PDB entry 2XI5 | X-ray diffraction, 2.20 A resolution | chains A and C of the 4 polymer chains in the assembly

== Chain A (and C) ==
Protein: RNA polymerase L
From: Bunyavirus la crosse
Notes: fragment: n-terminal endonuclease domain, residues 1-183; chain C of this document is another copy of the same molecule, construct and numbering; everything in this record applies to it too
UniProt: A5HC98 (A5HC98_BUNLC); residue numbers follow UniProt; this construct covers 1-183
Sequence (184 residues; row label = number of the first residue in the row; numbering starts at 0):
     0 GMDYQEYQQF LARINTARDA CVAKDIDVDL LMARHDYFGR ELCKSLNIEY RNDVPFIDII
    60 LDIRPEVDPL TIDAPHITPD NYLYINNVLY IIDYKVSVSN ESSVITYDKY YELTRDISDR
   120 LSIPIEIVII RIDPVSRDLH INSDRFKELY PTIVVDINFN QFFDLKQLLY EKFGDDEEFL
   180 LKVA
Sequence notes: expression tag (0)
Metal / ion sites: Mn2+: H34, D79, D92, Y93
From the paper describing this entry:
  - Mn2+ coordination: H34, D79, D92, Y93
  - catalytic residues: H34, D52, D79, D92, K94
  - mutagenesis - H34K, D52A, D79A, D92A, K94A: abolished catalytic activity
  - mutagenesis - E48A: unchanged catalytic activity
  - mutagenesis - K108A: decreased catalytic activity
  - mutagenesis - H34A: decreased stability
  - mutagenesis - D79A: abolished binding to Mn2+
  - mutagenesis - H34K: increased stability
  - mutagenesis - D52A (21.0 (+/-2.3) uM), D92A: decreased binding to Mn2+
  - conformationally variable residues (loop rearrangement): D52

== How chain A and chain C interact ==
Cross-chain cystine bridges: C20(A)-C20(C)
Contacting residue pairs - 7 pairs, chain A then chain C:
  T15(A) - R17(C)  hydrogen bond (backbone-side chain)
  R17(A) - R17(C)
  D18(A) - V21(C)
  C20(A) - C20(C)  disulfide
  C20(A) - V21(C)  hydrophobic
  V21(A) - D18(C)
  V21(A) - C20(C)  hydrophobic
Other interface residues (no listed pair), chain C (5 interface residues in all): T15

== Overview ==
Chain A and chain C each contribute 5 residues to their interface; the contacts include 1 disulfide bond and 1
hydrogen bond. The hydrogen-bonded pair is T15(A)-R17(C). From the paper: catalytic residues H34(A), D52(A)
and D79(A) among others; H34K, D52A and D79A of chain A, among others, abolish catalytic activity; 8
substitutions were tested in all.
Chain A and chain C are both RNA polymerase L (Bunyavirus la crosse); the structure, N-terminal endonuclease
domain of La Crosse virus L-protein, was determined by X-ray diffraction (same publication as 2XI7).
